8P4T - chains A and c of the 9 polymer chains in the assembly; structure by electron microscopy, 2.96 A resolution.

== Chain A ==
Protein: Glycoprotein
Organism: Mammarenavirus lujoense
Reference sequence: C5ILC1 (C5ILC1_9VIRU); residue numbers follow UniProt; this construct covers 59-221
Chain sequence (163 residues; row label = number of the first residue in the row):
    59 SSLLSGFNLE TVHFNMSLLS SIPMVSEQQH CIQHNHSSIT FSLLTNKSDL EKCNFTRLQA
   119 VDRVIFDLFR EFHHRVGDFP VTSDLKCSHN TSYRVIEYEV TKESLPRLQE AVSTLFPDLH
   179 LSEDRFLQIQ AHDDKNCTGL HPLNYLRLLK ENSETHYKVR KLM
Not modelled in the structure: 59
Cystine bridges: Cys-89/Cys-195, Cys-111/Cys-145
Covalently attached groups: N-acetylglucosamine (NAG) linked to Asn-73, Asn-93, Asn-104, Asn-148, Asn-194; glycan linked to Asn-112
Metal / ion sites: Na+: Glu-212 (shared with 1 residue of chain B; 1 residue of chain C)
Small-molecule neighbours: N-acetylglucosamine (NAG; 2-acetamido-2-deoxy-beta-D-glucopyranose): Glu-85, His-199, Leu-201
From the paper describing this entry:
  - self-association interface (contacts with another copy of this molecule): His-131, Glu-212, His-214, Arg-218, Met-221
  - Na+ coordination: Glu-212
  - post-translational modification sites: Asn-112

== Chain c ==
Protein: Glycoprotein
Organism: Mammarenavirus lujoense
Reference sequence: C5ILC1 (C5ILC1_9VIRU); residue numbers follow UniProt; this construct covers 222-454
Chain sequence (247 residues; each row starts with the number of its first residue):
   222 KLFQWSLSDE TGSPLPGGHC LERWLIFASD IKCFDNAAIA KCNKEHDEEF CDMLRLFDYN
   282 KASIAKLRGE ASSSINLLSG RINAIISDTL LMRSSLKRLM GIPYCNYTKF WYLNHTKLGI
   342 HSLPRCWLVS NGSYLNETKF THDMEDEADK LLTEMLKKEY VRRQEKTPIT LMDILMFSVS
   402 FYMFSVTLCI CNIPTHRHIT GLPCPKPHRL RKNGTCACGF FKSINRSTGW AKHGGDYKDD
   462 DDKGSGT
Not modelled in the structure: 230-239, 410-468
Sequence notes: expression tag (455-468)
Cystine bridges: Cys-241/Cys-254, Cys-263/Cys-272, Cys-326/Cys-347
Covalently attached groups: N-acetylglucosamine (NAG) linked to Asn-327, Asn-335, Asn-352, Asn-357
Small-molecule neighbours:
  - N-acetylglucosamine (NAG; 2-acetamido-2-deoxy-beta-D-glucopyranose), molecule 1: Glu-243, Arg-244, Ile-247
  - N-acetylglucosamine (NAG), molecule 2: Ile-285, Leu-288, Arg-289, Ala-292, Ser-295

== Interface between chain A and chain c ==
Residue-residue contacts - 101 pairs, chain A then chain c:
  Ser-60(A) / Glu-366(c)
  Leu-61(A) / Glu-366(c)
  Leu-61(A) / Asp-370(c)
  Leu-62(A) / Leu-334(c)  hydrophobic
  Leu-62(A) / Thr-362(c)
  Leu-62(A) / Met-365(c)  hydrophobic
  Gly-64(A) / Thr-337(c)
  Phe-65(A) / Asn-335(c)
  Phe-65(A) / His-336(c)
  Phe-65(A) / Ala-369(c)  hydrophobic
  Phe-65(A) / Leu-372(c)  hydrophobic
  Phe-65(A) / Leu-373(c)  hydrophobic
  Asn-66(A) / Tyr-333(c)
  Asn-66(A) / Leu-334(c)
  Asn-66(A) / Asn-335(c)  hydrogen bond (backbone-backbone)
  Leu-67(A) / Trp-332(c)  hydrophobic
  Leu-67(A) / Tyr-333(c)
  Leu-67(A) / Leu-334(c)  hydrophobic
  Leu-67(A) / Trp-348(c)  hydrophobic
  Leu-67(A) / Glu-358(c)
  Leu-67(A) / Met-365(c)  hydrophobic
  Glu-68(A) / Ser-250(c)  hydrogen bond
  Glu-68(A) / Ile-252(c)
  Glu-68(A) / Phe-331(c)
  Glu-68(A) / Trp-332(c)
  Glu-68(A) / Tyr-333(c)  hydrogen bond
  Glu-68(A) / Asn-335(c)  hydrogen bond
  Thr-69(A) / Lys-330(c)
  Thr-69(A) / Phe-331(c)
  Val-70(A) / Leu-246(c)  hydrophobic
  Val-70(A) / Ile-247(c)
  Val-70(A) / Phe-248(c)  hydrophobic
  Val-70(A) / Phe-255(c)  hydrophobic
  Val-70(A) / Phe-271(c)  hydrophobic
  Val-70(A) / Thr-329(c)
  Val-70(A) / Phe-331(c)  hydrogen bond (backbone-backbone)
  Val-70(A) / Tyr-333(c)  hydrophobic
  His-71(A) / Leu-246(c)
  His-71(A) / Ile-247(c)  hydrogen bond (backbone-backbone)
  His-71(A) / Thr-329(c)  hydrogen bond (side chain-backbone)
  His-71(A) / Lys-330(c)
  Phe-72(A) / Trp-245(c)
  Phe-72(A) / Leu-246(c)  hydrophobic
  Phe-72(A) / Ile-247(c)
  Phe-72(A) / Phe-271(c)  hydrophobic
  Phe-72(A) / Met-274(c)  hydrophobic
  Phe-72(A) / Leu-275(c)
  Phe-72(A) / Phe-278(c)  hydrophobic
  Phe-72(A) / Phe-331(c)  hydrophobic
  Asn-73(A) / Arg-244(c)  hydrogen bond (side chain-backbone)
  Asn-73(A) / Trp-245(c)  hydrogen bond (backbone-backbone)
  Asn-73(A) / Ile-247(c)
  Asn-73(A) / Phe-278(c)
  Met-74(A) / Met-274(c)  hydrophobic
  Leu-76(A) / Glu-243(c)
  Leu-76(A) / Trp-245(c)
  Leu-76(A) / Phe-278(c)  hydrophobic
  Leu-76(A) / Asn-281(c)  hydrogen bond (backbone-side chain)
  Leu-77(A) / Phe-278(c)  hydrophobic
  Leu-77(A) / Asn-281(c)
  Ser-78(A) / Asn-281(c)  hydrogen bond (backbone-side chain)
  Ser-78(A) / Ile-285(c)
  Ser-79(A) / Asn-281(c)  hydrogen bond
  Ser-79(A) / Ser-284(c)
  Ser-79(A) / Ile-296(c)
  Ile-80(A) / Leu-277(c)
  Ile-80(A) / Tyr-280(c)  hydrophobic
  Ile-80(A) / Asn-281(c)
  Pro-81(A) / Ile-296(c)  hydrophobic
  Pro-81(A) / Leu-299(c)
  His-92(A) / Ala-292(c)  hydrogen bond (side chain-backbone)
  His-92(A) / Ser-295(c)  hydrogen bond
  His-92(A) / Ile-296(c)
  Arg-121(A) / Ser-293(c)  hydrogen bond
  Arg-121(A) / Asn-297(c)
  Asp-125(A) / Ser-293(c)  hydrogen bond
  Asp-125(A) / Ile-296(c)
  Asp-125(A) / Asn-297(c)  hydrogen bond
  Glu-129(A) / Ser-300(c)
  Pro-175(A) / Arg-319(c)
  His-199(A) / Tyr-328(c)  hydrogen bond (side chain-backbone)
  His-199(A) / Thr-329(c)
  Pro-200(A) / Leu-277(c)  hydrophobic
  Leu-201(A) / Leu-312(c)  hydrophobic
  Leu-201(A) / Arg-319(c)
  Leu-201(A) / Asn-327(c)
  Leu-201(A) / Tyr-328(c)  hydrophobic
  Leu-204(A) / Ile-303(c)
  Leu-204(A) / Ile-307(c)  hydrophobic
  Leu-204(A) / Leu-312(c)
  Arg-205(A) / Leu-312(c)
  Arg-205(A) / Ser-316(c)  hydrogen bond
  Arg-205(A) / Arg-319(c)
  Leu-207(A) / Leu-299(c)
  Leu-207(A) / Ser-300(c)
  Leu-207(A) / Ile-303(c)  hydrophobic
  Lys-208(A) / Ile-303(c)
  Lys-208(A) / Asn-304(c)  hydrogen bond
  Lys-208(A) / Asp-309(c)
  Lys-208(A) / Met-313(c)
  Ser-211(A) / Gly-301(c)
Interface residues without a listed pair, chain A (36 interface residues in all): Glu-85, Leu-126, Asn-202
Interface residues without a listed pair, chain c (58 interface residues in all): Ala-249, Pro-345, Tyr-355, Phe-361

== In short ==
The interface between chain A and chain c involves 36 residues on one side and 58 on the other, with 20
hydrogen bonds. Polar pairs include Glu-68(A)/Ser-250(c), Glu-68(A)/Tyr-333(c) and Glu-68(A)/Asn-335(c).
Ligands of chain A: N-acetylglucosamine. Bound to chain c: N-acetylglucosamine. The paper reports Na+
coordination by Glu-212(A); a modification site at Asn-112(A).
Chain A is Glycoprotein and chain c is Glycoprotein, both from Mammarenavirus lujoense; the structure, The
spike complex of the Lujo Virus, was determined by electron microscopy.
